Entry 6TQM (electron microscopy, 3.80 A resolution); this record covers chains B and A of the 4 polymer chains in the assembly.

[Chain B (and A)]
Name: Aldehyde-alcohol dehydrogenase
Organism: Escherichia coli K-12
Notes: EC 1.1.1.1, 1.2.1.10; chain A of this document is another copy of the same molecule, construct and numbering; everything in this record applies to it too
Reference sequence: P0A9Q7 (ADHE_ECOLI); residue numbers follow UniProt; this construct covers 1-891
Amino-acid sequence (891 residues; numbered 1 to 891; the number before each row is that of its first residue):
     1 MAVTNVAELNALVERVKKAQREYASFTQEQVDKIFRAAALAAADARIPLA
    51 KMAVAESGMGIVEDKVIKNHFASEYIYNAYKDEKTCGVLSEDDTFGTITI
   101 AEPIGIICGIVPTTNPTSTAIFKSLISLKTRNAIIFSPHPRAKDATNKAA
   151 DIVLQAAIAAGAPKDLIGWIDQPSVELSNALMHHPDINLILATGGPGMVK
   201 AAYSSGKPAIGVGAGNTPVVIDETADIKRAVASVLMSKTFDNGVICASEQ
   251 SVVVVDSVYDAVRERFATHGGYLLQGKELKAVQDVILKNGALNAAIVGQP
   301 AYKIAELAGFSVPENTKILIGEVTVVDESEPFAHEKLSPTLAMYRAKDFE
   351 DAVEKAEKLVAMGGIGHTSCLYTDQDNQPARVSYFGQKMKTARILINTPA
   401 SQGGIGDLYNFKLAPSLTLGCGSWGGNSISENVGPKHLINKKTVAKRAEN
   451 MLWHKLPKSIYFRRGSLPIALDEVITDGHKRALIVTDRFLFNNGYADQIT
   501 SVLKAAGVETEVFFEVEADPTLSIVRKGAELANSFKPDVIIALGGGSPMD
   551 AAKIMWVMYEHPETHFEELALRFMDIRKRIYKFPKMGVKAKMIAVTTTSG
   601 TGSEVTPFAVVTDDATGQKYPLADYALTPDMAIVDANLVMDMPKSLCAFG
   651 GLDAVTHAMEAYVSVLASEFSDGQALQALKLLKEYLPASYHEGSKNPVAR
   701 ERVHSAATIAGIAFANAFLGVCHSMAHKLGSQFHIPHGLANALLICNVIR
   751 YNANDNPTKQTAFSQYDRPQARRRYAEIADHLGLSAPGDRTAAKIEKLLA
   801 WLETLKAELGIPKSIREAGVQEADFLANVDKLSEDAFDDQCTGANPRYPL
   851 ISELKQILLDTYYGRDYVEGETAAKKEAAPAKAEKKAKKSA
Disordered / not traced: 870-891
Ion coordination: Fe ion: D653, H657, H723, H737
Ligand contacts: NADH (NAI; 1,4-dihydronicotinamide adenine dinucleotide): D487, L490, D519, G545, G546, S547, D550, T597, T598, S603, T606, F608, A609, V610, M642, L646, H723, H727, P736, H737
Swiss-Prot annotation at these positions:
  - region: K441 to A448 (Linker)
  - active site: C246 (Nucleophile)
  - binding site (NAD(+)): I110 to N115, G195, G213, E335, L419, D487, D519, G546 to D550, V610, K619
  - binding site (Fe cation): D653, H657, H723, H737
  - modified residue: K358 (N6-acetyllysine)
  - mutagenesis: A267 (A267T: Shows aerobic growth ability on ethanol. Shows 5-6 fold increase in acetaldehyde dehydrogenase activity, but does not affect ethanol dehydrogenase activity ...), K446 to E449 (Can form dimers, but does not assemble into long filaments. Strongly affects ALDH activity, but not ADH activity), E568 (E568K: Partially restores protein stability and resistance to MCO damage; when associated with T-267), F670 (F670A/E/V: Disrupts spirosome formation. Affects the forward activity of ALDH)

[How chain B and chain A interact]
Pairs across the interface - 115 pairs, chain B then chain A:
  R36(B) - H565(A)
  R36(B) - E567(A)  salt bridge
  L40(B) - E567(A)
  L40(B) - Y620(A)
  D44(B) - Q618(A)  hydrogen bond
  D44(B) - Y620(A)
  R46(B) - D838(A)  salt bridge
  I47(B) - E834(A)
  K51(B) - E834(A)
  E63(B) - F837(A)
  E63(B) - Y848(A)
  E63(B) - L850(A)
  D64(B) - Y848(A)  hydrogen bond
  I67(B) - Y848(A)
  H70(B) - M574(A)  hydrogen bond
  E74(B) - L571(A)
  E74(B) - K578(A)  salt bridge
  Y77(B) - E568(A)
  Y77(B) - L571(A)  hydrophobic
  N78(B) - R572(A)
  N78(B) - Y581(A)
  K81(B) - E568(A)  salt bridge
  K81(B) - R572(A)
  I100(B) - G386(A)
  I100(B) - Q387(A)
  E102(B) - K390(A)
  K228(B) - Y766(A)
  R229(B) - R447(A)
  A232(B) - T761(A)
  M236(B) - T761(A)
  H269(B) - Y766(A)
  Q375(B) - K446(A)
  Q375(B) - R447(A)  hydrogen bond (side chain-backbone)
  G386(B) - I100(A)
  Q387(B) - I100(A)
  K390(B) - E102(A)
  T391(B) - K442(A)
  A392(B) - K442(A)
  A392(B) - T443(A)  hydrogen bond (backbone-side chain)
  R393(B) - T443(A)
  I394(B) - T443(A)  hydrogen bond (backbone-backbone)
  I394(B) - V444(A)
  I394(B) - A445(A)  hydrogen bond (backbone-backbone)
  L395(B) - A445(A)
  I396(B) - A445(A)  hydrogen bond (backbone-backbone)
  I396(B) - R447(A)
  N397(B) - R447(A)
  T398(B) - R447(A)
  I405(B) - T842(A)
  G406(B) - R577(A)
  G406(B) - Q760(A)  hydrogen bond (backbone-side chain)
  G406(B) - T842(A)
  G406(B) - G843(A)
  D407(B) - R577(A)  hydrogen bond (backbone-side chain)
  D407(B) - Q760(A)  hydrogen bond
  L408(B) - N450(A)
  L408(B) - L666(A)  hydrophobic
  F411(B) - K578(A)
  F411(B) - I580(A)  hydrophobic
  I429(B) - E102(A)
  I429(B) - N440(A)
  N440(B) - I429(A)
  K442(B) - T391(A)
  K442(B) - A392(A)
  T443(B) - A392(A)  hydrogen bond (side chain-backbone)
  T443(B) - R393(A)
  T443(B) - I394(A)  hydrogen bond (backbone-backbone)
  V444(B) - I394(A)
  A445(B) - I394(A)  hydrogen bond (backbone-backbone)
  A445(B) - L395(A)
  A445(B) - I396(A)  hydrogen bond (backbone-backbone)
  K446(B) - Q375(A)
  R447(B) - R229(A)
  R447(B) - Q375(A)  hydrogen bond (backbone-side chain)
  R447(B) - N397(A)
  N450(B) - L408(A)
  H565(B) - R36(A)
  E567(B) - R36(A)  salt bridge
  E567(B) - L40(A)
  E568(B) - Y77(A)
  E568(B) - K81(A)  salt bridge
  L571(B) - E74(A)
  L571(B) - Y77(A)  hydrophobic
  R572(B) - N78(A)
  R572(B) - K81(A)
  M574(B) - H70(A)  hydrogen bond
  R577(B) - G406(A)
  R577(B) - D407(A)  hydrogen bond (side chain-backbone)
  K578(B) - E74(A)  salt bridge
  K578(B) - F411(A)
  I580(B) - F411(A)  hydrophobic
  Y581(B) - N78(A)
  Q618(B) - D44(A)  hydrogen bond
  Y620(B) - L40(A)
  Y620(B) - D44(A)
  L666(B) - L408(A)  hydrophobic
  Q760(B) - G406(A)  hydrogen bond (side chain-backbone)
  Q760(B) - D407(A)  hydrogen bond
  T761(B) - A232(A)
  T761(B) - M236(A)
  Y766(B) - K228(A)
  Y766(B) - H269(A)
  D767(B) - R229(A)  salt bridge
  E834(B) - I47(A)
  E834(B) - K51(A)
  F837(B) - E63(A)
  D838(B) - R46(A)  salt bridge
  T842(B) - I405(A)
  T842(B) - G406(A)
  G843(B) - G406(A)
  Y848(B) - E63(A)
  Y848(B) - D64(A)  hydrogen bond
  Y848(B) - I67(A)
  Y848(B) - I405(A)
  L850(B) - E63(A)
Also at the interface, not in a pair above, chain B (86 interface residues in all): V66, P208, S233, R265, K317, M389, K412, S423, K441, P757, A762, F763, K831, P849, I851
Also at the interface, not in a pair above, chain A (86 interface residues in all): V66, P208, S233, R265, K317, M389, T398, K412, S423, K441, P757, A762, F763, D767, K831, P849, I851

[Summary]
The chain B/chain A interface involves 86 residues from each chain; the contacts include 22 hydrogen bonds and
9 salt bridges. Polar contacts include R36(B)-E567(A), R46(B)-D838(A) and E74(B)-K578(A). Bound to chain B:
NADH.
Chain B and chain A are both Aldehyde-alcohol dehydrogenase (Escherichia coli K-12); the structure,
Escherichia coli AdhE structure in its compact conformation, was determined by electron microscopy, deposited
together with 6TQH.
